PDB entry 3H8R | X-ray diffraction, 1.77 A resolution | chains A and C of the 3 polymer chains in the assembly

== Chain A ==
Molecule: Alpha-ketoglutarate-dependent dioxygenase alkB homolog 2
From: Homo sapiens
Notes: EC 1.14.11.-; fragment: truncation with N-terminal 55 amino acid deleted
UniProtKB: Q6NS38 (ALKB2_HUMAN); residues 56-261 here = UniProt positions 56-261
Sequence (209 residues; row label = number of the first residue in the row):
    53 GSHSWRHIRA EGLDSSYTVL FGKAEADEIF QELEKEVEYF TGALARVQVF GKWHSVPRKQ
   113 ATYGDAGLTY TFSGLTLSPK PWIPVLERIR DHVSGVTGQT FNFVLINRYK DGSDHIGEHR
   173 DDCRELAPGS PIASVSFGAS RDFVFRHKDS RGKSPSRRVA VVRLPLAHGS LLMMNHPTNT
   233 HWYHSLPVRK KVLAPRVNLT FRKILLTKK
Not modelled in the structure: 53-54, 259-261
Differences from the reference sequence: expression tag (53-55); engineered mutation Ser67 (Cys in Q6NS38), Ser165 (Cys in Q6NS38), Cys175 (Glu in Q6NS38), Ser192 (Cys in Q6NS38)
Curated features (UniProtKB/Swiss-Prot):
  - binding site (substrate): Phe102 to Lys104, Tyr122 to Phe124, Asp174
  - binding site (2-oxoglutarate): Asn159, Tyr161, His171, His236, Arg248, Thr252, Arg254
  - binding site (Fe cation): His171, Asp173, His236
  - mutagenesis: Val101 to Gly103 (Strong decrease of activity toward N1-methyladenine adduct in both ssDNA and dsDNA substrates), Val101 (V101A: Decreases activity toward N1-methyladenine adduct in ssDNA. Has no effect on lesion repair in dsDNA; V101G: Loss of activity toward N1-methyladenine adduct in either ssDNA or dsDNA ...), Phe102 (F102A: Strong decrease of activity toward N1-methyladenine adduct. Loss of activity toward N1-methyladenine adduct in either ssDNA or dsDNA; when associated with G-101), Arg110 (R110A: Loss of activity toward N1-methyladenine adduct in either ssDNA or dsDNA), Tyr122 (Y122A: Decreases activity toward N1-methyladenine adduct in either ssDNA or dsDNA), Phe124 (F124A: Loss of activity toward N1-methyladenine adduct in either ssDNA or dsDNA), Ser125 (S125A: Strong decrease of activity toward N1-methyladenine adduct in ssDNA. Has no effect on lesion repair in dsDNA), Asp173 (D173A: Loss of activity associated with decreased rDNA transcription), His236 (H236A: Decreases activity)

== Chain C ==
Molecule: 13-nt DNA strand
Sequence (13 nucleotides; row label = number of the first residue in the row):
   272 TCGCTATAAT ACA

== Chain A / chain C interface ==
Pairs across the interface (20):
  Val101(A) with DA279(C), base contact
  Phe102(A) with DT278(C), stacking on the base; DA279(C), base contact; DA280(C), base contact
  Gly103(A) with DA279(C), sugar contact; DA280(C), sugar contact
  Lys104(A) with DA279(C), base contact
  His106(A) with DA279(C), base contact
  Arg198(A) with DC275(C), salt bridge to the phosphate
  Gly204(A) with DT276(C), phosphate contact
  Lys205(A) with DT276(C), hydrogen bond to the phosphate; DA277(C), salt bridge to the phosphate
  Arg215(A) with DG274(C), salt bridge to the phosphate
  Val240(A) with DC273(C), phosphate contact
  Arg241(A) with DC273(C), phosphate contact; DG274(C), salt bridge to the phosphate
  Lys242(A) with DT272(C), phosphate contact; DC273(C), hydrogen bond to the phosphate
  Lys243(A) with DT272(C), phosphate contact; DC273(C), salt bridge to the phosphate
Also at the interface, not in a pair above, chain A (14 interface residues in all): Pro239

== In short ==
Chain A and chain C form an interface of 14 and 9 residues respectively, with 2 hydrogen bonds, 5 salt bridges
and 1 aromatic stacking contact. Among the polar pairs are Lys205(A)-DT276(C), Lys242(A)-DC273(C) and
Arg198(A)-DC275(C).
Here chain A is Alpha-ketoglutarate-dependent dioxygenase alkB homolog 2 (Homo sapiens) and chain C is a 13-nt
DNA strand. Entry 3H8R (Structure determination of DNA methylation lesions N1-meA and N3-meC in duplex DNA
using a cross-linked host-guest ...) was determined by X-ray diffraction (same publication as 3H8O and 3H8X).
